9BL5 - chains A and B of the 4 polymer chains in the assembly; structure by X-ray diffraction, 2.00 A resolution.

[Chain A]
Protein: MHC class I antigen
Organism: Homo sapiens
UniProt: A0A411J078 (A0A411J078_HUMAN); residues 1-276 here correspond to UniProt positions 25-300 (UniProt number = residue number + 24)
Amino-acid sequence (276 residues; each row starts with the number of its first residue):
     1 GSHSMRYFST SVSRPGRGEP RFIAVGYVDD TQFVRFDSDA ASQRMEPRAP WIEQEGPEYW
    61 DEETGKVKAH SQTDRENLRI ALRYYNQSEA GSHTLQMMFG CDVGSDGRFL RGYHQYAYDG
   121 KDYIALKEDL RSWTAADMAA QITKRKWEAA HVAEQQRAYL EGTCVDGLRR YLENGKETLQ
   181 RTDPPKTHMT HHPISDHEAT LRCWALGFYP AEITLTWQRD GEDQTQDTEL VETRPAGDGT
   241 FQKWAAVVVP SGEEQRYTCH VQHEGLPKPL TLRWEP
Disulfides: C101-C164, C203-C259

[Chain B]
Protein: Beta-2-microglobulin
Organism: Homo sapiens
UniProt: P61769 (B2MG_HUMAN); residues 1-99 here correspond to UniProt positions 21-119 (UniProt number = residue number + 20)
Amino-acid sequence (100 residues; row label = number of the first residue in the row; numbering starts at 0):
     0 MIQRTPKIQV YSRHPAENGK SNFLNCYVSG FHPSDIEVDL LKNGERIEKV EHSDLSFSKD
    60 WSFYLLYYTE FTPTEKDEYA CRVNHVTLSQ PKIVKWDRDM
Not modelled in the structure: 75, 99
Differences from the reference sequence: initiating methionine (0)
Curated features (UniProtKB/Swiss-Prot):
  - modified residue: Q2 (Pyrrolidone carboxylic acid)
  - glycosylation: I1 (N-linked (Glc) (glycation) isoleucine), K19 (N-linked (Glc) (glycation) lysine), K41 (N-linked (Glc) (glycation) lysine), K48 (N-linked (Glc) (glycation) lysine), K58 (N-linked (Glc) (glycation) lysine), K91 (N-linked (Glc) (glycation) lysine), K94 (N-linked (Glc) (glycation) lysine)
Disulfides: C25-C80

[Interface between chain A and chain B]
Pairs across the interface (54; chain A residue first):
  F8(A) - S55(B)
  F8(A) - F56(B)  hydrophobic
  S9(A) - F56(B)
  T10(A) - L54(B)
  T10(A) - F56(B)
  T10(A) - F62(B)
  V12(A) - S33(B)
  R17(A) - D34(B)  salt bridge
  V25(A) - D53(B)
  V25(A) - L54(B)
  V25(A) - S55(B)
  Y27(A) - S55(B)
  Y27(A) - Y63(B)  hydrogen bond
  Q32(A) - D53(B)  hydrogen bond
  R35(A) - D53(B)  salt bridge
  R48(A) - D53(B)  salt bridge
  H93(A) - M0(B)
  T94(A) - H31(B)
  T94(A) - P32(B)
  T94(A) - F62(B)
  Q96(A) - H31(B)  hydrogen bond
  Q96(A) - F56(B)
  Q96(A) - W60(B)  hydrogen bond (side chain-backbone)
  Q96(A) - F62(B)
  M97(A) - F56(B)
  Q115(A) - W60(B)
  Y116(A) - W60(B)
  A117(A) - W60(B)  hydrophobic
  D119(A) - M0(B)
  D119(A) - H31(B)
  G120(A) - H31(B)  hydrogen bond (backbone-side chain)
  D122(A) - W60(B)  hydrogen bond
  H192(A) - D98(B)  hydrogen bond (side chain-backbone)
  V231(A) - Q8(B)
  E232(A) - K6(B)
  E232(A) - Q8(B)  hydrogen bond (backbone-side chain)
  E232(A) - Y26(B)  hydrogen bond
  E232(A) - S28(B)  hydrogen bond
  T233(A) - Y26(B)
  R234(A) - Q8(B)  hydrogen bond
  R234(A) - Y10(B)
  R234(A) - Y26(B)
  P235(A) - Y10(B)  hydrogen bond (backbone-side chain)
  P235(A) - Y26(B)
  P235(A) - L65(B)  hydrophobic
  A236(A) - R12(B)  hydrogen bond (backbone-side chain)
  A236(A) - N24(B)  hydrogen bond (backbone-side chain)
  G237(A) - R12(B)  hydrogen bond (backbone-side chain)
  G237(A) - L65(B)
  D238(A) - R12(B)
  D238(A) - H13(B)  salt bridge
  Q242(A) - Y10(B)
  Q242(A) - S11(B)  hydrogen bond (side chain-backbone)
  Q242(A) - R12(B)  hydrogen bond (side chain-backbone)
Also at the interface, not in a pair above, chain A (34 interface residues in all): I23, S92, M98, W244
Also at the interface, not in a pair above, chain B (25 interface residues in all): I1, D59

[Overview]
34 residues of chain A and 25 residues of chain B are in contact, with 17 hydrogen bonds and 4 salt bridges.
Polar pairs include R17(A)-D34(B), R35(A)-D53(B) and R48(A)-D53(B).
Chain A is MHC class I antigen and chain B is Beta-2-microglobulin, both from Homo sapiens; the structure,
KIR3DL1*001 in complex with HLA-A*24:02 presenting the TW9 peptide, was determined by X-ray diffraction (same
publication as 9BL2, 9BL3, 9BL4, 9BL6, 9BL9 and 9BLA).
